Entry 8OZF (electron microscopy, 3.73 A resolution); this record covers chains F and G of the 16 polymer chains in the assembly.

Chain F:
Name: TIR domain-containing protein
Source organism: Maribacter polysiphoniae
UniProt: A0A316E683 (A0A316E683_9FLAO); numbering as in UniProt (aligned over 1-452)
Chain sequence (452 residues; row label = number of the first residue in the row):
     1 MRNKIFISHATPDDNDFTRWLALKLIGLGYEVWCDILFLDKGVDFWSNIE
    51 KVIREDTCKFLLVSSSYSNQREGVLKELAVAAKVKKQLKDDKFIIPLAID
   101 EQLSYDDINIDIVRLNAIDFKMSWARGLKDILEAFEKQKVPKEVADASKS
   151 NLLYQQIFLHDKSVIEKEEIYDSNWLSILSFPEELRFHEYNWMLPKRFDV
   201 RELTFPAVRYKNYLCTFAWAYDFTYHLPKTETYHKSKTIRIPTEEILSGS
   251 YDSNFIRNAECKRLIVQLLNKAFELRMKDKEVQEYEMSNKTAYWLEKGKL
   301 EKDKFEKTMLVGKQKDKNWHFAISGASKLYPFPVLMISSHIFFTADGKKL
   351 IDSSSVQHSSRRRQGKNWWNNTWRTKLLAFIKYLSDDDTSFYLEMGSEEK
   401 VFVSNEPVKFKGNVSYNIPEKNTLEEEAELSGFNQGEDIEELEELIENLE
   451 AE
Disordered / not traced: 419-452
Small-molecule neighbours: Adenosine-5-Diphosphoribose (AR6; [(2R,3S,4R,5R)-5-(6-aminopurin-9-yl)-3,4-dihydroxy-oxolan-2-yl]methyl [hydroxy-[[(2R,3S,4R,5S)-3,4,5-trihydroxyoxolan-2-yl]methoxy]phosphoryl] hydrogen phosphate): Y105, I108, V113, L115, N116, A117
From the paper describing this entry:
  - binding site for Adenosine-5-Diphosphoribose: F45, Y105
  - catalytic residues: E77 (citing earlier work)

Chain G:
Name: Piwi domain-containing protein
Source organism: Maribacter polysiphoniae
UniProt: A0A316E3U6 (A0A316E3U6_9FLAO); residue numbers follow UniProt; this construct covers 1-507
Chain sequence (507 residues; numbered 1 to 507; the number before each row is that of its first residue):
     1 MKELIYIEEPKILFAHGQKCTDARDGLALFGPLNNLYGIKSGVIGTKQGL
    51 KIFRDYLDHIQKPIYNSNSITRPMFPGFEAVFDCKWESTGITFKEVTNED
   101 IGKFLYNSSTHKRTYDLVSLFIDKIISANKNEDENVDVWFVIVPDEIYKY
   151 CRPNSVLPKEMVQTKALMSKSKAKSFRYEPSLFPDINIELKEQEKEAETY
   201 NYDAQFHDQFKARLLKHTIPTQIFRESTLAWRDFKNAFGLPIRDFSKIEG
   251 HLAWTISTAAFYKAGGKPWKLSDVRNGVCYLGLVYKKVEKSKNPRNACCA
   301 AQMFLDNGDGTVFKGEVGPWYNPKNGQYHLEPKEAKALLSQSLQSYKEQI
   351 GEYPKEVFIHAKTRFNHQEWDAFLEVTPKETNLVGVTISKTKPLKLYKTE
   401 GDYTILRGNAYVVNERSAFLWTVGYVPKIQTALSMEVPNPLFIEINKGEA
   451 DIKQVLKDILSLTKLNYNACIFADGEPVTLRFADKIGEILTASTDIKTPP
   501 LAFKYYI
Disordered / not traced: 165-198

Chain F / chain G interface:
Contacting residue pairs (97):
  D16(F) - Y65(G)
  D16(F) - M74(G)
  W20(F) - A28(G)  hydrogen bond (side chain-backbone)
  W20(F) - P76(G)
  W20(F) - A80(G)  hydrophobic
  L23(F) - L29(G)  hydrophobic
  K24(F) - A28(G)  hydrogen bond (side chain-backbone)
  K24(F) - L29(G)  hydrogen bond (side chain-backbone)
  E101(F) - K62(G)  salt bridge
  K121(F) - K62(G)
  M122(F) - Q61(G)
  M122(F) - K62(G)
  S123(F) - E79(G)
  W124(F) - P63(G)
  W124(F) - Y65(G)
  W124(F) - M74(G)  hydrophobic
  W124(F) - P76(G)
  A125(F) - E79(G)
  A125(F) - A80(G)
  A147(F) - Q18(G)
  A147(F) - F30(G)  hydrophobic
  S148(F) - Q18(G)  hydrogen bond (backbone-side chain)
  S150(F) - F30(G)
  N151(F) - Q18(G)  hydrogen bond
  N151(F) - K19(G)  hydrogen bond (side chain-backbone)
  N151(F) - F30(G)
  Y154(F) - D25(G)  hydrogen bond
  Y154(F) - K428(G)  hydrogen bond
  L159(F) - K428(G)
  K162(F) - P427(G)
  K162(F) - Q430(G)
  S163(F) - P427(G)
  V164(F) - Y6(G)
  V164(F) - L406(G)  hydrophobic
  E169(F) - K398(G)
  I170(F) - M1(G)  hydrophobic
  I170(F) - T399(G)
  Y171(F) - Y397(G)
  Y171(F) - K398(G)
  Y171(F) - I405(G)  hydrophobic
  D172(F) - K395(G)
  D172(F) - L396(G)
  D172(F) - Y397(G)  hydrogen bond (backbone-backbone)
  D172(F) - T399(G)
  S173(F) - L394(G)
  S173(F) - K395(G)
  S173(F) - Y397(G)
  N174(F) - P393(G)  hydrogen bond (side chain-backbone)
  N174(F) - L394(G)
  N174(F) - K395(G)  hydrogen bond (side chain-backbone)
  N174(F) - Y397(G)
  W175(F) - P393(G)
  W175(F) - L394(G)  hydrophobic
  K328(F) - K392(G)
  Y330(F) - S417(G)
  P331(F) - V413(G)  hydrophobic
  F332(F) - Y411(G)
  M336(F) - P393(G)
  R361(F) - E436(G)  salt bridge
  R362(F) - E436(G)  salt bridge
  G365(F) - E436(G)
  W369(F) - D402(G)
  W369(F) - M435(G)  hydrophobic
  N370(F) - Y397(G)
  N370(F) - K398(G)  hydrogen bond (side chain-backbone)
  N370(F) - G401(G)
  N370(F) - Y403(G)  hydrogen bond (side chain-backbone)
  N371(F) - T399(G)  hydrogen bond (side chain-backbone)
  N371(F) - E400(G)
  N371(F) - G401(G)  hydrogen bond (side chain-backbone)
  N371(F) - D402(G)
  W373(F) - E436(G)
  W373(F) - V437(G)  hydrophobic
  R374(F) - Y397(G)
  R374(F) - K398(G)
  R374(F) - T399(G)  hydrogen bond (side chain-backbone)
  L377(F) - Y397(G)  hydrophobic
  V408(F) - K2(G)
  K409(F) - M1(G)
  K409(F) - K2(G)
  F410(F) - M1(G)
  F410(F) - K2(G)
  F410(F) - L4(G)  hydrophobic
  F410(F) - L396(G)  hydrophobic
  F410(F) - Y411(G)  hydrophobic
  K411(F) - M1(G)
  K411(F) - K2(G)  hydrogen bond (backbone-backbone)
  K411(F) - E3(G)
  K411(F) - L4(G)  hydrogen bond (backbone-backbone)
  V414(F) - Y6(G)  hydrophobic
  V414(F) - N409(G)
  S415(F) - L406(G)
  Y416(F) - K398(G)  hydrogen bond
  Y416(F) - Y403(G)
  Y416(F) - T404(G)  hydrogen bond (side chain-backbone)
  Y416(F) - L406(G)  hydrophobic
  Y416(F) - Y425(G)
Other interface residues (no listed pair), chain F (53 interface residues in all): F17, I337, S338, G412, N413, I418
Other interface residues (no listed pair), chain G (48 interface residues in all): C20, S69, N414

In short:
53 residues of chain F face 48 of chain G across their interface, with 20 hydrogen bonds and 3 salt bridges.
Polar pairs include E101(F)-K62(G), R361(F)-E436(G) and R362(F)-E436(G). Chain F binds
Adenosine-5-Diphosphoribose. From the paper: the catalytic residue E77(F); a binding site for
Adenosine-5-Diphosphoribose at F45(F) and Y105(F).
Chain F is TIR domain-containing protein and chain G is Piwi domain-containing protein, both from Maribacter
polysiphoniae; the structure, cryoEM structure of SPARTA complex Tetramer Post-NAD cleavage-2, was determined
by electron microscopy (same publication as 8OZ6, 8OZC, 8OZD, 8OZE, 8OZG and 8OZI).
